PDB entry 6IOL | electron microscopy, 3.76 A resolution | chains K and E of the 12 polymer chains in the assembly

Chain K:
Protein: Multidrug resistance protein MexA
Organism: Pseudomonas aeruginosa
Reference sequence: P52477 (MEXA_PSEAE); residues 2-360 here correspond to UniProt positions 25-383 (UniProt number = residue number + 23)
Sequence (362 residues; row label = number of the first residue in the row; numbers below 1 keep their minus sign (Gly-1 is residue -1)):
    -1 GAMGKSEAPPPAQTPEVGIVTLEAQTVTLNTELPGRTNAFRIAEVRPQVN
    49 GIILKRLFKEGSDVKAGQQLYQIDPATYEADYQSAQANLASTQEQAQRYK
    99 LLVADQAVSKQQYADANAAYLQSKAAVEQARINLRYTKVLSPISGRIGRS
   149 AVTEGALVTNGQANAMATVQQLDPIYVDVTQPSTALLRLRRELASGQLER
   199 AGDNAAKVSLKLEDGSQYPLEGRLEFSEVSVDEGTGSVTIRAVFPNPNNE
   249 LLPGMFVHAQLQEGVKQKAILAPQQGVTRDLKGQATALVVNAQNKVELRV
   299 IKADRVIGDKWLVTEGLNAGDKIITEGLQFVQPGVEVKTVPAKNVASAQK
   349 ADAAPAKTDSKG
Not modelled in the structure: -1 to 11, 344-360
Sequence notes: expression tag (-1 to 1)
Reported in the primary citation:
  - mutagenesis - L100D: abolished binding to Outer membrane protein OprM
  - mutagenesis - L100D: abolished growth in response to drug resistance
  - mutagenesis - R96A, L99D, D103A, Q104A: unchanged binding to Outer membrane protein OprM
  - mutagenesis - R96D, S107D: decreased binding to Outer membrane protein OprM
  - mutagenesis - R39D, S107D, R147D: decreased growth in response to drug resistance
  - mutagenesis - R39D, R147D: abolished binding to another copy of this molecule
  - mutagenesis - R34A, R34D, T233A, T233V, R277A, R277D: abolished binding to Multidrug resistance protein MexB (chain E)

Chain E:
Protein: Multidrug resistance protein MexB
Organism: Pseudomonas aeruginosa PAO1
Reference sequence: P52002 (MEXB_PSEAE); residues 1-1046 here = UniProt positions 1-1046
Sequence (1054 residues; numbered 1 to 1054; the number before each row is that of its first residue):
     1 MSKFFIDRPIFAWVIALVIMLAGGLSILSLPVNQYPAIAPPAIAVQVSYP
    51 GASAETVQDTVVQVIEQQMNGIDNLRYISSESNSDGSMTITVTFEQGTDP
   101 DIAQVQVQNKLQLATPLLPQEVQRQGIRVTKAVKNFLMVVGVVSTDGSMT
   151 KEDLSNYIVSNIQDPLSRTKGVGDFQVFGSQYSMRIWLDPAKLNSYQLTP
   201 GDVSSAIQAQNVQISSGQLGGLPAVKGQQLNATIIGKTRLQTAEQFENIL
   251 LKVNPDGSQVRLKDVADVGLGGQDYSINAQFNGSPASGIAIKLATGANAL
   301 DTAKAIRQTIANLEPFMPQGMKVVYPYDTTPVVSASIHEVVKTLGEAILL
   351 VFLVMYLFLQNFRATLIPTIAVPVVLLGTFGVLAAFGFSINTLTMFGMVL
   401 AIGLLVDDAIVVVENVERVMAEEGLSPREAARKSMGQIQGALVGIAMVLS
   451 AVFLPMAFFGGSTGVIYRQFSITIVSAMALSVIVALILTPALCATMLKPI
   501 EKGDHGEHKGGFFGWFNRMFLSTTHGYERGVASILKHRAPYLLIYVVIVA
   551 GMIWMFTRIPTAFLPDEDQGVLFAQVQTPPGSSAERTQVVVDSMREYLLE
   601 KESSSVSSVFTVTGFNFAGRGQSSGMAFIMLKPWEERPGGENSVFELAKR
   651 AQMHFFSFKDAMVFAFAPPSVLELGNATGFDLFLQDQAGVGHEVLLQARN
   701 KFLMLAAQNPALQRVRPNGMSDEPQYKLEIDDEKASALGVSLADINSTVS
   751 IAWGSSYVNDFIDRGRVKRVYLQGRPDARMNPDDLSKWYVRNDKGEMVPF
   801 NAFATGKWEYGSPKLERYNGVPAMEILGEPAPGLSSGDAMAAVEEIVKQL
   851 PKGVGYSWTGLSYEERLSGSQAPALYALSLLVVFLCLAALYESWSIPFSV
   901 MLVVPLGVIGALLATSMRGLSNDVFFQVGLLTTIGLSAKNAILIVEFAKE
   951 LHEQGKGIVEAAIEACRMRLRPIVMTSLAFILGVVPLAISTGAGSGSQHA
  1001 IGTGVIGGMVTATVLAIFWVPLFYVAVSTLFKDEASKQQASVEKGQLEHH
  1051 HHHH
Not modelled in the structure: 1031-1054
Sequence notes: expression tag (1047-1054)
UniProt features mapped onto this chain:
  - mutagenesis: Asp407 (D407N: Proton counter-transport is compromised, thereby preventing efflux pump activity, in vitro)

How chain K and chain E interact:
Residue-residue contacts (6):
  Pro32(K) - Glu733(E)
  Arg34(K) - Ala737(E)  hydrogen bond (side chain-backbone)
  Arg34(K) - Leu738(E)
  Phe254(K) - Glu733(E)
  Phe254(K) - Lys734(E)
  His256(K) - Glu733(E)
Other interface residues (no listed pair), chain K (5 interface residues in all): Glu211
The authors on this interface:
  - hot spots on chain K (mutagenesis) - R34A: abolished binding to Multidrug resistance protein MexB (chain E)

In short:
5 residues of chain K and 4 residues of chain E are in contact; the contacts include 1 hydrogen bond. Its one
hydrogen-bonded contact is Arg34(K)-Ala737(E). From the paper: R34A, R34D and T233A of chain K, among others,
abolish binding to Multidrug resistance protein MexB (chain E); R39D, S107D and R147D of chain K reduce growth
in response to drug resistance; 15 substitutions were tested in all.
Chain K is Multidrug resistance protein MexA (Pseudomonas aeruginosa) and chain E is Multidrug resistance
protein MexB (Pseudomonas aeruginosa PAO1); the structure, Cryo-EM structure of multidrug efflux pump
MexAB-OprM (60 degree state), was determined by electron microscopy, deposited together with 6IOK.
